Entry 8JHO (electron microscopy, 7.60 A resolution (low resolution: residue-level contacts below are approximate; hydrogen-bond / salt-bridge calls are withheld)); this record covers chains I and c of the 24 polymer chains in the assembly.

[Chain I]
Molecule: Di-nucleosome template foward
Sequence (350 nucleotides; row label = number of the first residue in the row; numbers below 1 keep their minus sign (DA-6 is residue -6)):
    -6 ATTCGATATCGAGAATCCCGGTGCCGAGGCCGCTCAATTGGTCGTAGACA
    44 GCTCTAGCACCGCTTAAACGCACGTACGCGCTGTCCCCCGCGTTTTAACC
    94 GCCAAGGGGATTACTCCCTAGTCTCCAGGCACGTGTCAGATATATACATC
   144 CTGTGCATGTATTGAAAGTACTGCCAGTTCTAGACTGGAGAATCCCGGTG
   194 CCGAGGCCGCTCAATTGGTCGTAGACAGCTCTAGCACCGCTTAAACGCAC
   244 GTACGCGCTGTCCCCCGCGTTTTAACCGCCAAGGGGATTACTCCCTAGTC
   294 TCCAGGCACGTGTCAGATATATACATCCTGTGCATGTATTGAACAGCGAT
Not modelled in the structure: 334-343

[Chain c]
Molecule: Histone H2A
From: Xenopus laevis
UniProtKB: Q6AZJ8 (Q6AZJ8_XENLA); residues 1-129 here correspond to UniProt positions 2-130 (UniProt number = residue number + 1)
Chain sequence (129 residues; numbered 1 to 129; the number before each row is that of its first residue):
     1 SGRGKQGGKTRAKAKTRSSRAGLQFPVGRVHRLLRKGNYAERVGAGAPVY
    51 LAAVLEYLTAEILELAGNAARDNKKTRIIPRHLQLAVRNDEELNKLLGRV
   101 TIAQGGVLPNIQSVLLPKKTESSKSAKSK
Not modelled in the structure: 1-10, 120-129

[Interface between chain I and chain c]
Contacting residue pairs (18; chain I residue first):
  DG19(I) with Arg77(c)
  DA20(I) with Arg77(c)
  DA29(I) with Arg32(c)
  DA30(I) with Gly28(c); Arg29(c); Arg32(c)
  DT31(I) with Arg11(c); Ala14(c); Lys15(c); Thr16(c); Arg17(c); Gly28(c)
  DT32(I) with Arg11(c); Ala12(c); Lys13(c); Lys15(c); Arg20(c)
  DG33(I) with Ala12(c)
Other interface residues (no listed pair), chain I (8 interface residues in all): DA39
Other interface residues (no listed pair), chain c (14 interface residues in all): Arg35, Arg42

[In short]
Chain I and chain c form an interface of 8 and 14 residues respectively.
Here chain I is Di-nucleosome template foward and chain c is Histone H2A (Xenopus laevis). Entry 8JHO (Cryo-EM
structure of the histone deacetylase complex Rpd3S in complex with di-nucleosome) was determined by electron
microscopy together with 8HXX, 8HXY, 8HXZ and 8HY0 from the same study.
